8BEE - chains U and W of the 10 polymer chains in the assembly; structure by electron microscopy, 2.04 A resolution.

Chain U:
Protein: Acyl carrier protein 2, mitochondrial
Source organism: Arabidopsis thaliana
UniProtKB: O80800 (ACPM2_ARATH); numbering as in UniProt (aligned over 1-126)
Amino-acid sequence (126 residues; numbered 1 to 126; the number before each row is that of its first residue):
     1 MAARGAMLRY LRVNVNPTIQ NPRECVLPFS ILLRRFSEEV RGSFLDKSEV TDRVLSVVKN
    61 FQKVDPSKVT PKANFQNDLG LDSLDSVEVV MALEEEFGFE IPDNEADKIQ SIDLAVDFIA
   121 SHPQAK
Unresolved in the structure: 1-39
Curated features (UniProtKB/Swiss-Prot):
  - modified residue: Ser83 (O-(pantetheine 4'-phosphoryl)serine)
Ligand contacts: S-dodecanoyl-4'-phosphopantetheine (8Q1; S-[2-({N-[(2R)-2-hydroxy-3,3-dimethyl-4-(phosphonooxy)butanoyl]-beta-alanyl}amino)ethyl] dodecanethioate): Asp82, Ser83, Leu84

Chain W:
Protein: NADH dehydrogenase [ubiquinone] 1 alpha subcomplex subunit 6
Source organism: Arabidopsis thaliana
UniProtKB: Q9LHI0 (NDUA6_ARATH); residue numbers follow UniProt; this construct covers 1-133
Amino-acid sequence (133 residues; numbered 1 to 133; the number before each row is that of its first residue):
     1 MAAPFALRKI GVPPNSANLT EARRRVFDFF RAACRSIPTI MDIYNLQDVV APSQLRYAIS
    61 AQIRNNAHIT DPKVIDLLIF KGMEELTDIV DHAKQRHHII GQYVVGEGLV QNTGNKDQGK
   121 TDFLKNFYTS NYF
Unresolved in the structure: 1-9, 107-133
Ligand contacts: S-dodecanoyl-4'-phosphopantetheine (8Q1; S-[2-({N-[(2R)-2-hydroxy-3,3-dimethyl-4-(phosphonooxy)butanoyl]-beta-alanyl}amino)ethyl] dodecanethioate): Arg23, Val26, Phe27, Phe29, Ile40, Ile59, Gln62, Ile63, Arg64, Asn66, Ala67, Ile69, Ile75, Leu78, Ile79, Gly82, Glu85, Leu86, Ile89, Tyr103

Chain U / chain W interface:
Residue-residue contacts (18):
  Gln62(U) - Tyr57(W)
  Asp82(U) - Arg64(W)  salt bridge
  Ser83(U) - Phe27(W)
  Leu84(U) - Phe27(W)
  Leu84(U) - Ile63(W)  hydrophobic
  Leu84(U) - Arg64(W)
  Asp85(U) - Arg64(W)  salt bridge
  Val87(U) - Phe30(W)  hydrophobic
  Glu88(U) - Phe30(W)
  Glu88(U) - Ser60(W)  hydrogen bond
  Met91(U) - Arg31(W)
  Met91(U) - Cys34(W)  hydrophobic
  Met91(U) - Arg35(W)
  Glu94(U) - Arg35(W)  salt bridge
  Glu95(U) - Arg56(W)  salt bridge
  Ile101(U) - Arg35(W)  hydrogen bond (backbone-side chain)
  Asp103(U) - Asp28(W)
  Asp103(U) - Arg31(W)  salt bridge
Also at the interface, not in a pair above, chain U (15 interface residues in all): Phe61, Ala92, Glu100

Overview:
The interface between chain U and chain W involves 15 residues on one side and 11 on the other, with 2
hydrogen bonds and 5 salt bridges. Among the polar pairs are Asp82(U)-Arg64(W), Asp85(U)-Arg64(W) and
Glu94(U)-Arg35(W). S-dodecanoyl-4'-phosphopantetheine is bound between chain U and chain W.
Here chain U is Acyl carrier protein 2, mitochondrial and chain W is NADH dehydrogenase [ubiquinone] 1 alpha
subcomplex subunit 6, both from Arabidopsis thaliana. Entry 8BEE (Cryo-EM structure of the Arabidopsis
thaliana I+III2 supercomplex (CI peripheral core)) was determined by electron microscopy together with 8BED,
8BEF, 8BEH, 8BEL, 8BEP, 8BPX, 8BQ5 and 8BQ6 from the same study.
